Entry 8THP (X-ray diffraction, 2.60 A resolution); this record covers chains A and B.

# Chain A (and B)
Protein: Response regulator receiver protein
Organism: Flavobacterium johnsoniae (strain ATCC 17061 / DSM 2064 / JCM 8514 / NBRC 14942 / NCIMB 11054 / UW101)
Notes: chain B of this document is another copy of the same molecule, construct and numbering; everything in this record applies to it too
Reference sequence: A5FFU4 (A5FFU4_FLAJ1); residue numbers follow UniProt; this construct covers 1-517
Amino-acid sequence (520 residues; row label = number of the first residue in the row; numbers below 1 keep their minus sign (Gly-2 is residue -2)):
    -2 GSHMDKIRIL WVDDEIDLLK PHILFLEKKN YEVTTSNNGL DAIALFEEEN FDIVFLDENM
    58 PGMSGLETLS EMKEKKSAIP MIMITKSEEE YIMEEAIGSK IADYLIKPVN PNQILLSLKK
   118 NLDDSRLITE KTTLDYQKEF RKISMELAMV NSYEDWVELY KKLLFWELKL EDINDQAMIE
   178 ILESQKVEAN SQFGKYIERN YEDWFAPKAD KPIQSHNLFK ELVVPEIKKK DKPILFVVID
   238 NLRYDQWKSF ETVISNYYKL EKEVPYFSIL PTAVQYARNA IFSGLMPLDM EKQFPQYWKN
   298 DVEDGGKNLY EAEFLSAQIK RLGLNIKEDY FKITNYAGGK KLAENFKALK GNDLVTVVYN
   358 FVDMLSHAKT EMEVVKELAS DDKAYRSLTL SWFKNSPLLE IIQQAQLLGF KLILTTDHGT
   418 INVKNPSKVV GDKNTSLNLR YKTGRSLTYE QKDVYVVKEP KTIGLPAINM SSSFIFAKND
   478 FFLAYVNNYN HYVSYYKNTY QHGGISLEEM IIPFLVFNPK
Not modelled in the structure: -2 to 1, 205-206, 427-434, 444-449, 463-470 (chain B: -2 to 1, 429-433)
Differences from the reference sequence: expression tag (-2 to 0); engineered mutation Val271 (Thr in A5FFU4)
Bound ions: Ca2+ site 1: Asp11, Asp54, Asn56; Ca2+ site 2 near Asp360 (its only coordinating residue here)
What the authors report for this chain:
  - Ca2+ coordination: Asp360, His364, His499
  - conformationally variable residues (loop rearrangement): Phe358 to Met369
  - post-translational modification sites: Asp54
  - mutagenesis - D360A/H364A, S384A/S388E: decreased binding to zinc
  - mutagenesis - D360A/H364A, S384A/S388E: abolished catalytic activity on bis-pNPP
  - mutagenesis - D54A, L113E: abolished binding to AcP
  - mutagenesis - D54A, L113E: unchanged binding to zinc

# Interface between chain A and chain B
Contacting residue pairs - 111 pairs, chain A then chain B:
  Lys26(A) with Glu87(B)
  Asn47(A) with Lys256(B), hydrogen bond (backbone-side chain); Leu257(B); Glu258(B), hydrogen bond (side chain-backbone)
  Phe48(A) with Lys256(B), hydrogen bond (backbone-side chain)
  Asp49(A) with Lys256(B), salt bridge
  Glu71(A) with Phe162(B)
  Ala75(A) with Glu248(B)
  Glu85(A) with Asn107(B), hydrogen bond; Asn109(B)
  Glu87(A) with Lys26(B), salt bridge; Lys116(B), salt bridge
  Met90(A) with Asn109(B); Leu113(B), hydrophobic
  Glu91(A) with Leu124(B)
  Glu92(A) with Lys128(B)
  Ile94(A) with Leu113(B), hydrophobic; Lys116(B); Lys117(B); Asp121(B); Leu124(B), hydrophobic; Ile125(B)
  Gly95(A) with Leu124(B); Ile125(B); Lys128(B)
  Ser96(A) with Lys128(B)
  Lys97(A) with Asp169(B), salt bridge
  Ala99(A) with Lys117(B)
  Asp100(A) with Leu113(B); Lys117(B), salt bridge
  Tyr101(A) with Gln110(B), hydrogen bond (backbone-side chain); Leu113(B)
  Leu102(A) with Gln110(B)
  Ile103(A) with Asn109(B); Gln110(B), hydrogen bond (backbone-side chain)
  Asn107(A) with Glu85(B)
  Asn109(A) with Glu85(B), hydrogen bond; Met90(B); Ile103(B)
  Gln110(A) with Tyr101(B), hydrogen bond (side chain-backbone); Leu102(B); Ile103(B), hydrogen bond (side chain-backbone)
  Leu112(A) with Glu87(B)
  Leu113(A) with Met90(B), hydrophobic; Ile94(B), hydrophobic; Tyr101(B), hydrophobic
  Lys116(A) with Glu87(B), salt bridge; Glu91(B), salt bridge; Ile94(B)
  Lys117(A) with Ile94(B); Ile98(B), hydrogen bond (side chain-backbone); Ala99(B), hydrogen bond (side chain-backbone)
  Asp121(A) with Ile94(B)
  Ser122(A) with Asn253(B)
  Leu124(A) with Glu91(B); Ile94(B), hydrophobic; Gly95(B)
  Ile125(A) with Ile94(B); Gly95(B); Lys97(B)
  Lys128(A) with Glu92(B); Gly95(B); Ser96(B), hydrogen bond
  Phe162(A) with Lys70(B)
  Thr331(A) with Glu370(B)
  Asn332(A) with Glu370(B); Glu374(B)
  Tyr333(A) with Glu370(B), hydrogen bond (backbone-side chain); Glu374(B); Ser377(B)
  Tyr356(A) with Glu374(B), hydrogen bond
  Phe358(A) with Val371(B); Glu374(B); Leu375(B), hydrophobic
  Met361(A) with Glu370(B)
  Leu362(A) with Val371(B), hydrophobic; Leu375(B), hydrophobic
  Met369(A) with Met369(B), hydrophobic
  Glu370(A) with Asn332(B); Tyr333(B), hydrogen bond (side chain-backbone); Met361(B)
  Val371(A) with Phe358(B); Met361(B), hydrophobic; Leu362(B), hydrophobic
  Glu374(A) with Tyr333(B); Tyr356(B), hydrogen bond; Phe358(B); Trp389(B), hydrogen bond; Pro394(B)
  Leu375(A) with Phe358(B), hydrophobic; Leu362(B), hydrophobic; Leu385(B), hydrophobic; Trp389(B), hydrophobic
  Ser377(A) with Tyr333(B)
  Lys380(A) with Lys391(B); Asn392(B), hydrogen bond
  Ala381(A) with Asn392(B), hydrogen bond (backbone-side chain)
  Ser384(A) with Ser388(B), hydrogen bond; Asn392(B)
  Leu385(A) with Leu375(B), hydrophobic; Leu385(B), hydrophobic; Ser388(B), hydrogen bond (backbone-side chain)
  Ser388(A) with Ser384(B), hydrogen bond; Leu385(B), hydrogen bond (side chain-backbone)
  Trp389(A) with Glu374(B), hydrogen bond; Leu375(B), hydrophobic
  Lys391(A) with Lys380(B)
  Asn392(A) with Lys380(B), hydrogen bond; Ala381(B); Ser384(B), hydrogen bond
  Pro394(A) with Glu374(B)
Also at the interface, not in a pair above, chain A (63 interface residues in all): Asp2, Lys70, Ser74, Arg123, Glu136, Ala365, Asp378, Ser393
Also at the interface, not in a pair above, chain B (61 interface residues in all): Glu71, Asp100, Leu112, Lys245, Ala365, Val372, Lys517

# In short
The interface between chain A and chain B involves 63 residues on one side and 61 on the other; the contacts
include 26 hydrogen bonds and 7 salt bridges. Among the polar pairs are Asp49(A)-Lys256(B), Glu87(A)-Lys26(B)
and Glu87(A)-Lys116(B). The paper reports that D360A/H364A and S384A/S388E of chain A reduce binding to zinc;
Ca2+ coordination by Asp360(A), His364(A) and His499(A); 4 substitutions were tested in all.
Chain A and chain B are both Response regulator receiver protein (Flavobacterium johnsoniae (strain ATCC 17061
/ DSM 2064 / JCM 8514 / NBRC 14942 / NCIMB 11054 / UW101)); the structure, PorX phosphatase null mutant
(T271V), was determined by X-ray diffraction together with 8TED, 8TEF, 8TFF and 8TFM from the same study.
